PDB entry 4JUJ | X-ray diffraction, 3.01 A resolution | chains C and F of the 6 polymer chains in the assembly

Chain C:
Molecule: Hemagglutinin
Organism: Influenza A virus
Notes: fragment: Hemagglutinin HA1 chain
UniProtKB: Q9WFX3 (HEMA_I18A0); the construct lacks a stretch of the UniProt sequence and is renumbered around it, so the offset changes along the chain: 5-42 = UniProt 18-55; 44-49 = UniProt 56-61; 50-132 = UniProt 63-145; 133-325 = UniProt 147-339
Sequence (324 residues; each row starts with the number of its first residue; note: 1 number in that range is skipped by the numbering (no residue carries it; nothing is unmodelled there)):
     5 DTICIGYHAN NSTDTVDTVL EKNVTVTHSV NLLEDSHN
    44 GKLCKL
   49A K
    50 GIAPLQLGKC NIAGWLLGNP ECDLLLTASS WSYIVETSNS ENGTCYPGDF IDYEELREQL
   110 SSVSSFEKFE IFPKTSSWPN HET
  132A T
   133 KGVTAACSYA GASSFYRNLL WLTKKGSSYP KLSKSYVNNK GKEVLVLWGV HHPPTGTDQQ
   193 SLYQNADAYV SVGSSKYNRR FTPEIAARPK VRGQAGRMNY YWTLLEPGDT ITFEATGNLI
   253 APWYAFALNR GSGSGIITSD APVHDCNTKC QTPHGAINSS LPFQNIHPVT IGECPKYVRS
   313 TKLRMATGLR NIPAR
Disulfides: Cys47-Cys278, Cys59-Cys71, Cys94-Cys139, Cys282-Cys306
Glycans and other covalent adducts: N-acetylglucosamine (NAG) linked to Asn91
Sequence notes: engineered mutation Gly225 (Asp239 in Q9WFX3); expression tag (326-327)
Curated features (UniProtKB/Swiss-Prot):
  - glycosylation (N-linked (GlcNAc...) asparagine): Asn14, Asn15, Asn27, Asn91, Asn290

Chain F:
Molecule: Hemagglutinin
Organism: Influenza A virus
Notes: fragment: Hemagglutinin HA2 chain
UniProtKB: Q9WFX3 (HEMA_I18A0); residues 501-670 here correspond to UniProt positions 345-514 (UniProt number = residue number - 156)
Sequence (170 residues; row label = number of the first residue in the row):
   501 GLFGAIAGFI EGGWTGMIDG WYGYHHQNEQ GSGYAADQKS TQNAIDGITN KVNSVIEKMN
   561 TQFTAVGKEF NNLERRIENL NKKVDDGFLD IWTYNAELLV LLENERTLDF HDSNVRNLYE
   621 KVKSQLKNNA KEIGNGCFEF YHKCDDACME SVRNGTYDYP KYSEESKLNR
Unresolved in the structure: 666-670
Disulfides: Cys644-Cys648
Curated features (UniProtKB/Swiss-Prot):
  - glycosylation: Asn654 (N-linked (GlcNAc...) asparagine)

Interface between chain C and chain F:
Contacting residue pairs (10; chain C residue first):
  Val23(C) - Asn550(F)  hydrogen bond (backbone-side chain)
  Val23(C) - Lys551(F)  hydrogen bond (backbone-backbone)
  Val23(C) - Ser554(F)
  Val23(C) - Glu603(F)
  Leu24(C) - Gly547(F)
  Leu24(C) - Asn550(F)
  Leu24(C) - Lys551(F)
  Leu24(C) - Phe610(F)  hydrophobic
  Glu25(C) - Asn550(F)
  Lys26(C) - Glu557(F)  salt bridge
Also at the interface, not in a pair above, chain C (5 interface residues in all): Thr22
Also at the interface, not in a pair above, chain F (9 interface residues in all): Asp546, Ile548

In short:
The interface between chain C and chain F involves 5 residues on one side and 9 on the other; the contacts
include 2 hydrogen bonds and 1 salt bridge. Polar contacts include Lys26(C)-Glu557(F), Val23(C)-Asn550(F) and
Val23(C)-Lys551(F). N-acetylglucosamine is covalently linked to Asn91(C).
Chain C is Hemagglutinin and chain F is Hemagglutinin, both from Influenza A virus; the structure, Crystal
structure of 1918 pandemic influenza virus hemagglutinin mutant D225G complexed with human receptor analogue
LSTc, was determined by X-ray diffraction (same publication as 4JTV, 4JTX, 4JU0, 4JUG and 4JUH).
